Entry 5XRS (X-ray diffraction, 2.91 A resolution); this record covers chains D and E of the 6 polymer chains in the assembly.

== Chain D ==
Molecule: Hemagglutinin
Source organism: Influenza A virus (A/swine/Minnesota/A01134337/2010(H3N2))
Reference sequence: I0AXC3 (I0AXC3_9INFA); residues 1-174 here correspond to UniProt positions 346-519 (UniProt number = residue number + 345)
Sequence (174 residues; each row starts with the number of its first residue):
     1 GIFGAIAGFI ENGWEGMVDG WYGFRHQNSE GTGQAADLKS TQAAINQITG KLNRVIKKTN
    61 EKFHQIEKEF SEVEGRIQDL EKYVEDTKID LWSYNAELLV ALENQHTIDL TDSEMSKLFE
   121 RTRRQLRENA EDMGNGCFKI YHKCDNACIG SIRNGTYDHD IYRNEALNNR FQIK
Not modelled in the structure: 173-174
Disulfides: C144-C148
Covalently attached groups: N-acetylglucosamine (NAG) linked to N154

== Chain E ==
Molecule: Hemagglutinin
Source organism: Influenza A virus (A/swine/Minnesota/A01134337/2010(H3N2))
Reference sequence: I0AXC3 (I0AXC3_9INFA); residues 1-329 here correspond to UniProt positions 17-345 (UniProt number = residue number + 16)
Sequence (329 residues; each row starts with the number of its first residue):
     1 QKLPGSDNSM ATLCLGHHAV PNGTLVKTIT DDQIEVTNAT ELVQSSSTGR ICNSPHQILD
    61 GKNCTLIDAL LGDPHCDDFQ NKEWDLFVER STAYSNCYPY YVPDYATLRS LVASSGNLEF
   121 TQESFNWTGV AQDGSSYACR RGSVNSFFSR LNWLYNLNYK YPEQNVTMPN NDKFDKLYIW
   181 GVHHPGTDKD QTNLYVQASG RVIVSTKRSQ QTVIPNIGSR PWVRGVSSII SIYWTIVKPG
   241 DILLINSTGN LIAPRGYFKI QSGKSSIMRS DAHIDECNSE CITPNGSIPN DKPFQNVNKI
   301 TYGACPRYVK QNTLKLATGM RNVPEKQTR
Not modelled in the structure: 1-7, 327-329
Disulfides: C52-C277, C64-C76, C97-C139, C281-C305
Covalently attached groups: N-acetylglucosamine (NAG) linked to N38, N63, N126, N165, N285; glycan linked to N246
What the authors report for this chain:
  - mutagenesis - K82E, K82E/S124G: unchanged binding to H3v-47 IgG
  - mutagenesis - Q122N, Q122N/D133N/V144N, D133N, V144N: unchanged binding to H3v-47

== Interface between chain D and chain E ==
Contacting residue pairs (11; chain D residue first):
  Q47(D) with T30(E)
  G50(D) with T30(E)
  K51(D) with I29(E); T30(E)
  R54(D) with K27(E); T28(E), hydrogen bond (side chain-backbone); I29(E); D32(E), salt bridge
  K57(D) with D32(E), salt bridge
  E103(D) with I29(E)
  H106(D) with T30(E)

== In short ==
The interface between chain D and chain E involves 7 residues on one side and 5 on the other; the contacts
include 1 hydrogen bond and 2 salt bridges. Polar contacts include R54(D)-D32(E), K57(D)-D32(E) and
R54(D)-T28(E). From the paper: Q122N, Q122N/D133N/V144N and D133N of chain E, among others, leave binding to
H3v-47 unchanged; K82E and K82E/S124G of chain E leave binding to H3v-47 IgG unchanged.
Chain D is Hemagglutinin and chain E is Hemagglutinin, both from Influenza A virus
(A/swine/Minnesota/A01134337/2010(H3N2)); the structure, Crystal structure of A/Minnesota/11/2010 (H3N2)
influenza virus hemagglutinin in complex with LSTc, was determined by X-ray diffraction together with 5XRT
from the same study.
